PDB entry 6DCX | X-ray diffraction, 3.41 A resolution | chains A and D

# Chain A
Molecule: Serine/threonine-protein phosphatase PP1-alpha catalytic subunit
From: Homo sapiens
Notes: EC 3.1.3.16
UniProtKB: P62136 (PP1A_HUMAN); residues 1-330 here = UniProt positions 1-330
Sequence (339 residues; each row starts with the number of its first residue; numbers below 1 keep their minus sign (Gly-8 is residue -8)):
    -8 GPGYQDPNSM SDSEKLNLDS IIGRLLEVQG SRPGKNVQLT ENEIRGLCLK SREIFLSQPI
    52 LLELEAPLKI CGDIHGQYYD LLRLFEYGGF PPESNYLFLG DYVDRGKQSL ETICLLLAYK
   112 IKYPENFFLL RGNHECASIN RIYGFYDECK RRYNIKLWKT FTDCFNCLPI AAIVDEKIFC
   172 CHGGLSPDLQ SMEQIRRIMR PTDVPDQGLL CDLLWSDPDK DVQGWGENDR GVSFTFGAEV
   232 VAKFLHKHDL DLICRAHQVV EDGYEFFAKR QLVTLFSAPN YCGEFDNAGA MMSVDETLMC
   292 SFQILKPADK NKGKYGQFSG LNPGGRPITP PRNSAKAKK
Disordered / not traced: -8 to 7, 301-317, 325-330
Differences from the reference sequence: expression tag (-8 to 0)
UniProt features mapped onto this chain:
  - active site: His125 (Proton donor)
  - binding site (Mn(2+)): Asp64, His66, Asp92, Asn124, His173, His248
  - modified residue: Ser2 (N-acetylserine), Ser22 (Phosphoserine), Lys305 (N6-acetyllysine), Tyr306 (Phosphotyrosine), Thr320 (Phosphothreonine), Ser325 (Phosphoserine)
  - mutagenesis: Pro50 (P50R: Promotes SMP complex formation), Ala57 (A57P: No effect on SMP complex formation), Glu184 (E184A: Promotes SMP complex formation), Arg188 (R188A: Abolishes SMP complex formation)
Reported in the primary citation:
  - post-translational modification sites: Thr320 (citing earlier work)
  - mutagenesis - T320D: unchanged catalytic activity

# Chain D
Molecule: RelA-associated inhibitor
From: Homo sapiens
UniProtKB: Q8WUF5 (IASPP_HUMAN); residues 608-828 here = UniProt positions 608-828
Sequence (228 residues; row label = number of the first residue in the row):
   601 GPGYQDPRSV LRKAGSPRKA RRARLNPLVL LLDAALTGEL EVVQQAVKEM NDPSQPNEEG
   661 ITALHNAICG ANYSIVDFLI TAGANVNSPD SHGWTPLHCA ASCNDTVICM ALVQHGAAIF
   721 ATTLSDGATA FEKCDPYREG YADCATYLAD VEQSMGLMNS GAVYALWDYS AEFGDELSFR
   781 EGESVTVLRR DGPEETDWWW AALHGQEGYV PRNYFGLFPR VKPQRSKV
Disordered / not traced: 601-607, 613-621, 823-828
Differences from the reference sequence: expression tag (601-607)
Reported in the primary citation:
  - mutagenesis - L625A: unchanged catalytic activity on pNPP
  - mutagenesis - L625A: decreased catalytic activity on p53

# Interface between chain A and chain D
Contacting residue pairs (50):
  Gln49(A) with Leu611(D)
  Glu54(A) with Val610(D); Leu611(D); Arg612(D), hydrogen bond (backbone-backbone)
  Leu55(A) with Val610(D)
  Glu56(A) with Val610(D), hydrogen bond (backbone-backbone); Arg612(D), hydrogen bond (side chain-backbone)
  Asn86(A) with Val610(D)
  Glu116(A) with Ser609(D); Val610(D), hydrogen bond (backbone-backbone); Leu611(D)
  Asn117(A) with Arg608(D), hydrogen bond (side chain-backbone)
  Asp166(A) with Arg612(D)
  Glu167(A) with Arg612(D), salt bridge
  Asp242(A) with Arg622(D); Ala623(D), hydrogen bond (side chain-backbone)
  Phe257(A) with Leu625(D), hydrophobic; Val629(D), hydrophobic
  Arg261(A) with Leu625(D); Leu630(D); Asp633(D), salt bridge; Ala634(D); Glu639(D), salt bridge
  Leu289(A) with Ala623(D); Arg624(D), hydrogen bond (backbone-backbone)
  Met290(A) with Arg624(D); Asn626(D)
  Cys291(A) with Arg624(D), hydrogen bond (backbone-backbone); Leu625(D); Asn626(D), hydrogen bond (backbone-backbone)
  Phe293(A) with Leu625(D), hydrophobic
  Lys297(A) with Glu659(D), salt bridge
  Pro318(A) with Trp767(D), hydrophobic; Tyr814(D), hydrogen bond (backbone-side chain)
  Ile319(A) with Asn813(D), hydrogen bond (backbone-side chain)
  Thr320(A) with Glu772(D); Trp798(D)
  Pro321(A) with Asp797(D); Trp798(D); Pro811(D); Asn813(D)
  Pro322(A) with Trp798(D), hydrogen bond (backbone-side chain)
  Arg323(A) with Phe773(D); Asp775(D), salt bridge; Glu776(D), salt bridge; Glu795(D), salt bridge; Trp798(D); Tyr809(D)
  Asn324(A) with Glu794(D); Glu795(D), hydrogen bond (backbone-side chain)
Interface residues without a listed pair, chain A (33 interface residues in all): Pro50, Leu53, Phe119, Lys168, Ile169, Lys260, Thr288, Ser292, Ile295
Interface residues without a listed pair, chain D (34 interface residues in all): Thr637, Val642, Glu658, Leu724, Tyr769
The authors on this interface:
  - pairs named by the authors: Glu54(A)-Arg612(D), Glu56(A)-Arg612(D), Asp166(A)-Arg612(D), Thr320(A)-Tyr769(D), Trp767(D)-Pro318(A), Glu772(D)-Thr320(A), Asp775(D)-Arg323(A), Glu776(D)-Arg323(A), Trp798(D)-Thr320(A)
  - interface residues, chain A: Arg261(A), Pro318(A), Pro321(A)
  - interface residues, chain D: Ser609(D), Val610(D), Leu611(D), Arg612(D), Ala623(D), Leu625(D), Trp798(D), Pro811(D)

# Summary
33 residues of chain A face 34 of chain D across their interface; the contacts include 13 hydrogen bonds and 7
salt bridges. Polar pairs include Glu167(A)-Arg612(D), Arg261(A)-Asp633(D) and Arg261(A)-Glu639(D). The paper
describes contacts between Glu54(A) and Arg612(D), Glu56(A) and Arg612(D) and Asp166(A) and Arg612(D) among
others. From the paper: L625A of chain D reduces catalytic activity on p53; interface residues Arg261(A),
Pro318(A) and Ser609(D) among others.
Here chain A is Serine/threonine-protein phosphatase PP1-alpha catalytic subunit and chain D is
RelA-associated inhibitor, both from Homo sapiens. Entry 6DCX (iASPP-PP-1c structure and targeting of p53) was
determined by X-ray diffraction.
